Entry 6PCS (electron microscopy, 2.80 A resolution); this record covers chains I and O of the 7 polymer chains in the assembly.

== Chain I ==
Molecule: 23S ribosomal RNA
From: Escherichia coli
Sequence (2904 nucleotides; numbered 1 to 2904; the number before each row is that of its first residue):
     1 GGUUAAGCGACUAAGCGUACACGGUGGAUGCCCUGGCAGUCAGAGGCGAU
    51 GAAGGACGUGCUAAUCUGCGAUAAGCGUCGGUAAGGUGAUAUGAACCGUU
   101 AUAACCGGCGAUUUCCGAAUGGGGAAACCCAGUGUGUUUCGACACACUAU
   151 CAUUAACUGAAUCCAUAGGUUAAUGAGGCGAACCGGGGGAACUGAAACAU
   201 CUAAGUACCCCGAGGAAAAGAAAUCAACCGAGAUUCCCCCAGUAGCGGCG
   251 AGCGAACGGGGAGCAGCCCAGAGCCUGAAUCAGUGUGUGUGUUAGUGGAA
   301 GCGUCUGGAAAGGCGCGCGAUACAGGGUGACAGCCCCGUACACAAAAAUG
   351 CACAUGCUGUGAGCUCGAUGAGUAGGGCGGGACACGUGGUAUCCUGUCUG
   401 AAUAUGGGGGGACCAUCCUCCAAGGCUAAAUACUCCUGACUGACCGAUAG
   451 UGAACCAGUACCGUGAGGGAAAGGCGAAAAGAACCCCGGCGAGGGGAGUG
   501 AAAAAGAACCUGAAACCGUGUACGUACAAGCAGUGGGAGCACGCUUAGGC
   551 GUGUGACUGCGUACCUUUUGUAUAAUGGGUCAGCGACUUAUAUUCUGUAG
   601 CAAGGUUAACCGAAUAGGGGAGCCGAAGGGAAACCGAGUCUUAACUGGGC
   651 GUUAAGUUGCAGGGUAUAGACCCGAAACCCGGUGAUCUAGCCAUGGGCAG
   701 GUUGAAGGUUGGGUAACACUAACUGGAGGACCGAACCGACUAAUGUUGAA
   751 AAAUUAGCGGAUGACUUGUGGCUGGGGGUGAAAGGCCAAUCAAACCGGGA
   801 GAUAGCUGGUUCUCCCCGAAAGCUAUUUAGGUAGCGCCUCGUGAAUUCAU
   851 CUCCGGGGGUAGAGCACUGUUUCGGCAAGGGGGUCAUCCCGACUUACCAA
   901 CCCGAUGCAAACUGCGAAUACCGGAGAAUGUUAUCACGGGAGACACACGG
   951 CGGGUGCUAACGUCCGUCGUGAAGAGGGAAACAACCCAGACCGCCAGCUA
  1001 AGGUCCCAAAGUCAUGGUUAAGUGGGAAACGAUGUGGGAAGGCCCAGACA
  1051 GCCAGGAUGUUGGCUUAGAAGCAGCCAUCAUUUAAAGAAAGCGUAAUAGC
  1101 UCACUGGUCGAGUCGGCCUGCGCGGAAGAUGUAACGGGGCUAAACCAUGC
  1151 ACCGAAGCUGCGGCAGCGACGCUUAUGCGUUGUUGGGUAGGGGAGCGUUC
  1201 UGUAAGCCUGCGAAGGUGUGCUGUGAGGCAUGCUGGAGGUAUCAGAAGUG
  1251 CGAAUGCUGACAUAAGUAACGAUAAAGCGGGUGAAAAGCCCGCUCGCCGG
  1301 AAGACCAAGGGUUCCUGUCCAACGUUAAUCGGGGCAGGGUGAGUCGACCC
  1351 CUAAGGCGAGGCCGAAAGGCGUAGUCGAUGGGAAACAGGUUAAUAUUCCU
  1401 GUACUUGGUGUUACUGCGAAGGGGGGACGGAGAAGGCUAUGUUGGCCGGG
  1451 CGACGGUUGUCCCGGUUUAAGCGUGUAGGCUGGUUUUCCAGGCAAAUCCG
  1501 GAAAAUCAAGGCUGAGGCGUGAUGACGAGGCACUACGGUGCUGAAGCAAC
  1551 AAAUGCCCUGCUUCCAGGAAAAGCCUCUAAGCAUCAGGUAACAUCAAAUC
  1601 GUACCCCAAACCGACACAGGUGGUCAGGUAGAGAAUACCAAGGCGCUUGA
  1651 GAGAACUCGGGUGAAGGAACUAGGCAAAAUGGUGCCGUAACUUCGGGAGA
  1701 AGGCACGCUGAUAUGUAGGUGAGGUCCCUCGCGGAUGGAGCUGAAAUCAG
  1751 UCGAAGAUACCAGCUGGCUGCAACUGUUUAUUAAAAACACAGCACUGUGC
  1801 AAACACGAAAGUGGACGUAUACGGUGUGACGCCUGCCCGGUGCCGGAAGG
  1851 UUAAUUGAUGGGGUUAGCGCAAGCGAAGCUCUUGAUCGAAGCCCCGGUAA
  1901 ACGGCGGCCGUAACXAUAACGGUCCUAAGGUAGCGAAAUUCCUUGUCGGG
  1951 UAAGUUCCGACXUGCACGAAUGGCGUAAUGAUGGCCAGGCUGUCUCCACC
  2001 CGAGACUCAGUGAAAUUGAACUCGCUGUGAAGAUGCAGUGUACCCGCGGC
  2051 AAGACGGAAAGACCCCGUXAACCUUUACUAUAGCUUGACACUGAACAUUG
  2101 AGCCUUGAUGUGUAGGAUAGGUGGGAGGCUUUGAAGUGUGGACGCCAGUC
  2151 UGCAUGGAGCCGACCUUGAAAUACCACCCUUUAAUGUUUGAUGUUCUAAC
  2201 GUUGACCCGUAAUCCGGGUUGCGGACAGUGUCUGGUGGGUAGUUUGACUG
  2251 GGGCGGUCUCCUCCUAAAGAGUAACGGAGGAGCACGAAGGUUGGCUAAUC
  2301 CUGGUCGGACAUCAGGAGGUUAGUGCAAUGGCAUAAGCCAGCUUGACUGC
  2351 GAGCGUGACGGCGCGAGCAGGUGCGAAAGCAGGUCAUAGUGAUCCGGUGG
  2401 UUCUGAAUGGAAGGGCCAUCGCUCAACGGAUAAAAGGUACUCCGGGGAUA
  2451 ACAGGCUGAUACCGCCCAAGAGUUCAUAUCGACGGCGGUGUUUGGCACCU
  2501 CGAUGUCGGCUCAUCACAUCCUGGGGCUGAAGUAGGUCCCAAGGGUAUGG
  2551 CUGUUCGCCAUUUAAAGUGGUACGCGAGCUGGGUUUAGAACGUCGUGAGA
  2601 CAGUUCGGUCCCUAUCUGCCGUGGGCGCUGGAGAACUGAGGGGGGCUGCU
  2651 CCUAGUACGAGAGGACCGGAGUGGACGCAUCACUGGUGUUCGGGUUGUCA
  2701 UGCCAAUGGCACUGCCCGGUAGCUAAAUGCGGAAGAGAUAAGUGCUGAAA
  2751 GCAUCUAAGCACGAAACUUGCCCCGAGAUGAGUUCUCCCUGACCCUUUAA
  2801 GGGUCCUGAAGGAACGUUGAAGACGACGACGUUGAUAGGCCGGGUGUGUA
  2851 AGCGCAGCGAUGCGUUGAGCUAACCGGUACUAAUGAACCGUGAGGCUUAA
  2901 CCUU
Unresolved in the structure: 886-891, 2030
Modified residues: 1MG (1N-methylguanosine-5'-monophosphate) at position 745, PSU (pseudouridine-5'-monophosphate) at position 746, 5MU (5-methyluridine 5'-monophosphate) at position 747, PSU (pseudouridine-5'-monophosphate) at position 955, 6MZ (N6-methyladenosine-5'-monophosphate) at position 1618, 2MG (2N-methylguanosine-5'-monophosphate) at position 1835, PSU (pseudouridine-5'-monophosphate) at position 1911, 3TD ((1S)-1,4-anhydro-1-(3-methyl-2,4-dioxo-1,2,3,4-tetrahydropyrimidin-5-yl)-5-O-phosphono-D-ribitol) at position 1915, PSU (pseudouridine-5'-monophosphate) at position 1917, 5MU (5-methyluridine 5'-monophosphate) at position 1939, 5MC (5-methylcytidine-5'-monophosphate) at position 1962, G7M (N7-methyl-guanosine-5'-monophosphate) at position 2069, OMG (o2'-methylguanosine-5'-monophosphate) at position 2251, 2MG (2N-methylguanosine-5'-monophosphate) at position 2445, PSU (pseudouridine-5'-monophosphate) at position 2457, OMC (o2'-methylycytidine-5'-monophosphate) at position 2498, 2MA (2-methyladenosine-5'-monophosphate) at position 2503, PSU (pseudouridine-5'-monophosphate) at position 2504, OMU (o2'-methyluridine 5'-monophosphate) at position 2552, PSU (pseudouridine-5'-monophosphate) at position 2580, PSU (pseudouridine-5'-monophosphate) at position 2605
Covalently attached groups: covalent link PSU_1911-A1918
Small-molecule neighbours: O8S ((2R)-2-[(3S,4R,5E,10E,12E,14S,26aR)-14-hydroxy-4,12-dimethyl-1,7,16,22-tetraoxo-4,7,8,9,14,15,16,17,24,25,26,26a-dodecahydro-1H,3H,22H-21,18-(azeno)pyrrolo[2,1-c][1,8,4,19]dioxadiazacyclotetracosin-3-yl]propyl [4-(trifluoromethyl)phenyl]carbamate): G2061, A2062, C2063, A2451, C2452, 2MA_2503, PSU_2504, G2505, U2584, U2585, A2602

== Chain O ==
Protein: 50S ribosomal protein L13
From: Escherichia coli
UniProt: D7ZET0 (D7ZET0_ECOLX); residues 1-142 here = UniProt positions 1-142
Chain sequence (142 residues; row label = number of the first residue in the row):
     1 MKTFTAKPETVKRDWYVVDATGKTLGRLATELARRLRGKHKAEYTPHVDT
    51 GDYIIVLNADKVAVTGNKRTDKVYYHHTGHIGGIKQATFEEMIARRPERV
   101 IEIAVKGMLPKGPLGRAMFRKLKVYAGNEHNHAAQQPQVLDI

== Interface between chain I and chain O ==
Contacting residue pairs - 105 pairs, chain I then chain O:
  A6(I) - Asn131(O)  sugar contact
  A6(I) - His132(O)  hydrogen bond to the sugar
  A6(I) - Ala134(O)  base contact
  A6(I) - Gln135(O)  hydrogen bond to the sugar
  G7(I) - Trp15(O)  sugar contact
  G7(I) - His132(O)  phosphate contact
  G7(I) - Gln135(O)  sugar contact
  C8(I) - Tyr53(O)  sugar contact
  C8(I) - Lys123(O)  salt bridge to the phosphate
  C527(I) - Arg120(O)  hydrogen bond to the sugar
  A528(I) - Pro113(O)  phosphate contact
  A528(I) - Arg116(O)  base contact
  A529(I) - Pro113(O)  phosphate contact
  A529(I) - Arg116(O)  salt bridge to the phosphate
  G536(I) - His47(O)  base contact
  G537(I) - Lys2(O)  phosphate contact
  G537(I) - Thr5(O)  phosphate contact
  G537(I) - His47(O)  sugar contact
  A538(I) - Lys7(O)  phosphate contact
  A538(I) - Glu9(O)  hydrogen bond to the sugar
  G539(I) - Lys7(O)  phosphate contact
  G539(I) - Glu9(O)  sugar contact
  C557(I) - His47(O)  hydrogen bond to the sugar
  C557(I) - Pro113(O)  phosphate contact
  C557(I) - Leu114(O)  sugar contact
  U558(I) - Pro46(O)  sugar contact
  U558(I) - His47(O)  sugar contact
  U558(I) - Gly112(O)  phosphate contact
  U558(I) - Pro113(O)  phosphate contact
  U558(I) - Leu114(O)  hydrogen bond to the phosphate
  C995(I) - Lys2(O)  base contact
  C995(I) - Thr3(O)  hydrogen bond to the base
  C1005(I) - Thr30(O)  hydrogen bond to the base
  C1006(I) - Thr30(O)  sugar contact
  C1006(I) - Ala33(O)  sugar contact
  C1006(I) - Lys39(O)  phosphate contact
  C1006(I) - Met108(O)  hydrogen bond to the sugar
  C1007(I) - Arg37(O)  salt bridge to the phosphate
  C1007(I) - Lys39(O)  phosphate contact
  C1007(I) - Met108(O)  sugar contact
  C1007(I) - Leu109(O)  hydrogen bond to the sugar
  C1007(I) - Pro110(O)  sugar contact
  A1008(I) - Arg37(O)  salt bridge to the phosphate
  A1009(I) - Arg37(O)  salt bridge to the phosphate
  A1009(I) - Lys39(O)  salt bridge to the phosphate
  A1010(I) - Lys39(O)  salt bridge to the phosphate
  U1012(I) - Arg27(O)  hydrogen bond to the base
  U1012(I) - Thr30(O)  hydrogen bond to the base
  G1022(I) - Thr65(O)  base contact
  G1022(I) - Lys68(O)  hydrogen bond to the base
  U1130(I) - Ile81(O)  phosphate contact
  G1131(I) - His77(O)  stacking on the base
  G1131(I) - Ile81(O)  phosphate contact
  U1132(I) - Tyr75(O)  sugar contact
  U1132(I) - Ile84(O)  sugar contact
  A1133(I) - Tyr75(O)  phosphate contact
  G1137(I) - Gly107(O)  hydrogen bond to the base
  G1138(I) - Ala104(O)  hydrogen bond to the sugar
  G1138(I) - Gly107(O)  sugar contact
  G1138(I) - Met108(O)  base contact
  G1139(I) - Gly26(O)  hydrogen bond to the phosphate
  G1139(I) - Lys72(O)  salt bridge to the phosphate
  G1139(I) - Tyr74(O)  hydrogen bond to the phosphate
  G1139(I) - Ile103(O)  phosphate contact
  G1139(I) - Ala104(O)  phosphate contact
  G1139(I) - Met108(O)  sugar contact
  C1140(I) - Thr24(O)  phosphate contact
  C1140(I) - Leu25(O)  phosphate contact
  C1140(I) - Gly26(O)  hydrogen bond to the phosphate
  C1140(I) - Arg27(O)  hydrogen bond to the phosphate
  C1140(I) - Lys68(O)  salt bridge to the phosphate
  U1141(I) - Thr24(O)  phosphate contact
  U1141(I) - Arg27(O)  salt bridge to the phosphate
  U1141(I) - Thr65(O)  hydrogen bond to the phosphate
  U1141(I) - Lys68(O)  salt bridge to the phosphate
  A1142(I) - Arg27(O)  hydrogen bond to the phosphate
  A1143(I) - Gly26(O)  base contact
  A1143(I) - Arg27(O)  salt bridge to the phosphate
  A1143(I) - Thr30(O)  base contact
  U2039(I) - Lys111(O)  salt bridge to the phosphate
  G2040(I) - Lys111(O)  phosphate contact
  U2041(I) - Lys106(O)  salt bridge to the phosphate
  U2514(I) - Ile81(O)  sugar contact
  C2515(I) - Ile81(O)  sugar contact
  C2515(I) - Gly82(O)  phosphate contact
  A2639(I) - Arg96(O)  hydrogen bond to the phosphate
  G2640(I) - Arg95(O)  salt bridge to the phosphate
  G2640(I) - Arg96(O)  salt bridge to the phosphate
  G2641(I) - His76(O)  salt bridge to the phosphate
  G2641(I) - Thr78(O)  hydrogen bond to the phosphate
  G2642(I) - Thr78(O)  hydrogen bond to the phosphate
  G2642(I) - His80(O)  phosphate contact
  A2738(I) - Glu91(O)  sugar contact
  U2768(I) - Lys85(O)  phosphate contact
  U2768(I) - Arg95(O)  phosphate contact
  U2769(I) - Arg95(O)  salt bridge to the phosphate
  U2779(I) - Arg120(O)  sugar contact
  G2780(I) - Arg99(O)  hydrogen bond to the base
  G2780(I) - Glu102(O)  hydrogen bond to the base
  G2780(I) - Phe119(O)  base contact
  G2780(I) - Arg120(O)  salt bridge to the phosphate
  U2898(I) - Ala134(O)  hydrogen bond to the sugar
  U2898(I) - Gln136(O)  sugar contact
  A2899(I) - Ala134(O)  sugar contact
  A2899(I) - Gln136(O)  sugar contact
Other interface residues (no listed pair), chain I (51 interface residues in all): A5, A556, A2042
Other interface residues (no listed pair), chain O (61 interface residues in all): Met1, Pro8, Tyr44, Gly66, Asp71, Gly83

== Summary ==
The interface between chain I and chain O involves 51 residues on one side and 61 on the other; the contacts
include 27 hydrogen bonds, 19 salt bridges and 1 aromatic stacking contact. Polar pairs include
C995(I)-Thr3(O), C1005(I)-Thr30(O) and U1012(I)-Arg27(O). Chain I binds compound O8S.
Here chain I is 23S ribosomal RNA and chain O is 50S ribosomal protein L13, both from Escherichia coli. Entry
6PCS (E. coli 50S ribosome bound to compound 40e) was determined by electron microscopy (same publication as
6PC5, 6PC6, 6PC7, 6PC8, 6PCH, 6PCQ and 3 further entries).
